PDB entry 1RY1 | electron microscopy, 12.00 A resolution (very low resolution: no residue pairs are listed; an interface is given only as per-side residue counts) | chains A and W of the 14 polymer chains in the assembly

== Chain A ==
Molecule: SRP S domain
From: Canis lupus familiaris
Sequence (128 nucleotides; numbered 112 to 239; the number before each row is that of its first residue):
   112 GACACUAAGU UCGGCAUCAA UAUGGUGACC UCCCGGGAGC GGGGGACCAC CAGGUUGCCU
   172 AAGGAGGGGU GAACCGGCCC AGGUCGGAAA CGGAGCAGGU CAAAACUCCC GUGCUGAUCA
   232 GUAGUGUC
Modified / non-standard residues: CCC (cytidine-5'-phosphate-2',3'-cyclic phosphate) at position 239

== Chain W ==
Protein: SRP54M
From: Canis lupus familiaris
Sequence (109 residues; numbered 326 to 434; the number before each row is that of its first residue):
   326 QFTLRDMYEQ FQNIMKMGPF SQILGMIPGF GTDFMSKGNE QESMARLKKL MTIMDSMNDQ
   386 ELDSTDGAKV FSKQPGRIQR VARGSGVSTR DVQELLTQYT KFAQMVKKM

== Interface between chain A and chain W ==
At this resolution (12 A) residue pairs are not listed: 10 residues of chain A and 15 of chain W lie at the interface.

== Summary ==
10 residues of chain A and 15 residues of chain W are in contact.
Chain A is SRP S domain and chain W is SRP54M, both from Canis lupus familiaris; the structure, Structure of
the signal recognition particle interacting with the elongation-arrested ribosome, was determined by electron
microscopy.
